PDB entry 5TW1 | X-ray diffraction, 2.76 A resolution | chains B and D of the 11 polymer chains in the assembly

[Chain B]
Molecule: DNA-directed RNA polymerase subunit alpha
From: Mycobacterium smegmatis (strain ATCC 700084 / mc(2)155)
Notes: EC 2.7.7.6
UniProt: A0QSL8 (RPOA_MYCS2); residue numbers follow UniProt; this construct covers 1-350
Amino-acid sequence (350 residues; row label = number of the first residue in the row):
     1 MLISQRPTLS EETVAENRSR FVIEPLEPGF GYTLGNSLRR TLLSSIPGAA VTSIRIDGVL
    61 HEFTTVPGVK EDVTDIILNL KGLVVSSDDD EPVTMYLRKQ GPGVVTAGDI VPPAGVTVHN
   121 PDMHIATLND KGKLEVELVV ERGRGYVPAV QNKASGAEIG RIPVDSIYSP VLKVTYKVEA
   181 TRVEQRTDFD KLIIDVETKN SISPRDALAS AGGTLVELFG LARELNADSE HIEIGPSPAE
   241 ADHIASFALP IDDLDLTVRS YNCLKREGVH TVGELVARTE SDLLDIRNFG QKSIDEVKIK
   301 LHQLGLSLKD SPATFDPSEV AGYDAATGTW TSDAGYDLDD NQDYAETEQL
Disordered / not traced: 234-350

[Chain D]
Molecule: DNA-directed RNA polymerase subunit beta'
From: Mycobacterium smegmatis (strain ATCC 700084 / mc(2)155)
Notes: EC 2.7.7.6
UniProt: A0QS66 (RPOC_MYCS2); residue numbers follow UniProt; this construct covers 1-1317
Amino-acid sequence (1317 residues; each row starts with the number of its first residue):
     1 MLDVNFFDEL RIGLATADDI RNWSYGEVKK PETINYRTLK PEKDGLFCEK IFGPTRDWEC
    61 YCGKYKRVRF KGIICERCGV EVTRAKVRRE RMGHIELAAP VTHIWYFKGV PSRLGYLLDL
   121 APKDLEKIIY FAAYVITSVD DEMRHNELST LEAEMAVEKK AVEDQRDADL EARAQKLEAD
   181 LAELEAEGAK SDVRRKVRDS GEREMRQLRD RAQRELDRLD EIWNTFTKLA PKQLIVDEVL
   241 YRELQDRYGE YFTGAMGAES IKKLIENFDI DAEAESLREV IRSGKGQKKL RALKRLKVVA
   301 AFQQSGNSPM GMVLDAVPVI PPELRPMVQL DGGRFATSDL NDLYRRVINR NNRLKRLIDL
   361 GAPEIIVNNE KRMLQESVDA LFDNGRRGRP VTGPGNRPLK SLSDLLKGKQ GRFRQNLLGK
   421 RVDYSGRSVI VVGPQLKLHQ CGLPKLMALE LFKPFVMKRL VDLNHAQNIK SAKRMVERQR
   481 PQVWDVLEEV IAEHPVLLNR APTLHRLGIQ AFEPQLVEGK AIQLHPLVCE AFNADFDGDQ
   541 MAVHLPLSAE AQAEARILML SSNNILSPAS GKPLAMPRLD MVTGLYYLTT LVEGATGEYQ
   601 AATKDAPEQG VYSSPAEAIM AMDRGALSVR AKIKVRLTEL RPPTDLEAQL FENGWKPGDA
   661 WTAETTLGRV MFNELLPKSY PFVNEQMHKK VQARIINDLA ERFPMIVVAQ TVDKLKDAGF
   721 YWATRSGVTV SMADVLVPPQ KQEILERHEA EADAIERKYQ RGALNHTERN ESLVKIWQDA
   781 TEEVGKALEE FYPADNPIIT IVKSGATGNL TQTRTLAGMK GLVTNPKGEF IPRPIKSSFR
   841 EGLTVLEYFI NTHGARKGLA DTALRTADSG YLTRRLVDVS QDVIVREHDC ETERGINVTL
   901 AERGPDGTLI RDAHVETSAF ARTLATDAVD ANGNVIIERG HDLGDPAIDA LLAAGITTVK
   961 VRSVLTCTSA TGVCAMCYGR SMATGKLVDI GEAVGIVAAQ SIGEPGTQLT MRTFHQGGVT
  1021 GGADIVGGLP RVQELFEARV PRNKAPIADV AGRVRLEESD KFFKITIVPD DGGEEVVYDK
  1081 LSKRQRLRVI THEDGTEGVL SDGDHVEVGD QLMEGAADPH EVLRVQGPRE VQIHLVKEVQ
  1141 EVYRAQGVSI HDKHIEVIVR QMLRRVTIID SGSTEFLPGS LTERAEFEAE NRRVVAEGGE
  1201 PAAGRPVLMG ITKASLATDS WLSAASFQET TRVLTDAAIN CRSDKLNGLK ENVIIGKLIP
  1261 AGTGISRYRN IQVQPTEEAR AAAYTIPSYE DQYYSPDFGQ ATGAAVPLDD YGYSDYR
Disordered / not traced: 1-3, 907-909, 1011-1026, 1091-1097, 1196-1201, 1284-1317
Metal / ion sites: Zn2+ site 1: Cys-60, Cys-62, Cys-75, Cys-78; Mg2+: Asp-537, Asp-539; Zn2+ site 2: Cys-890, Cys-967, Cys-974, Cys-977
UniProt features mapped onto this chain:
  - binding site (Zn(2+)): Cys-60, Cys-62, Cys-75, Cys-78, Cys-890, Cys-967, Cys-974, Cys-977
  - binding site (Mg(2+)): Asp-535, Asp-537, Asp-539

[Chain B / chain D interface]
Contacting residue pairs (35):
  Arg-39(B) with Ile-619(D); Asp-623(D), salt bridge
  Arg-40(B) with Asp-623(D), salt bridge
  Glu-62(B) with Lys-604(D)
  Phe-63(B) with Thr-603(D); Lys-604(D)
  Thr-74(B) with Glu-608(D), hydrogen bond; Val-611(D)
  Leu-78(B) with Ser-613(D); Arg-636(D)
  Asn-79(B) with Arg-636(D), hydrogen bond
  Lys-81(B) with Val-611(D), hydrogen bond (side chain-backbone); Ser-613(D); Glu-617(D), salt bridge
  Tyr-146(B) with Tyr-612(D); Glu-617(D); Met-620(D); Ala-621(D), hydrophobic; Arg-624(D), hydrogen bond (backbone-side chain)
  Pro-148(B) with Arg-624(D)
  Ile-162(B) with Pro-607(D), hydrophobic
  Asp-165(B) with Glu-617(D)
  Ile-167(B) with Glu-617(D); Met-620(D), hydrophobic
  Val-171(B) with Met-620(D)
  Leu-172(B) with Ser-614(D); Ala-616(D); Met-620(D), hydrophobic
  Lys-173(B) with Ala-616(D); Glu-674(D), salt bridge
  Arg-182(B) with Glu-488(D)
  Val-183(B) with Asp-485(D); Glu-488(D)
  Glu-184(B) with Trp-484(D)
  Thr-187(B) with Glu-518(D)
Interface residues without a listed pair, chain B (27 interface residues in all): Leu-43, His-61, Asp-75, Ile-77, Gly-82, Val-147, Gln-185
Interface residues without a listed pair, chain D (23 interface residues in all): Lys-445, Ala-626

[Summary]
The interface between chain B and chain D involves 27 residues on one side and 23 on the other, with 4
hydrogen bonds and 4 salt bridges. Polar contacts include Arg-39(B)/Asp-623(D), Arg-40(B)/Asp-623(D) and
Lys-81(B)/Glu-617(D).
Here chain B is DNA-directed RNA polymerase subunit alpha and chain D is DNA-directed RNA polymerase subunit
beta', both from Mycobacterium smegmatis (strain ATCC 700084 / mc(2)155). Entry 5TW1 (Crystal structure of a
Mycobacterium smegmatis transcription initiation complex with RbpA) was determined by X-ray diffraction.
